Entry 9QBJ (electron microscopy, 3.20 A resolution); this record covers chains D and J of the 8 polymer chains in the assembly.

Chain D:
Molecule: Nanobody ALFA-H6
From: Vicugna pacos
Notes: antibody fragment or engineered binder
Chain sequence (133 residues; each row starts with the number of its first residue):
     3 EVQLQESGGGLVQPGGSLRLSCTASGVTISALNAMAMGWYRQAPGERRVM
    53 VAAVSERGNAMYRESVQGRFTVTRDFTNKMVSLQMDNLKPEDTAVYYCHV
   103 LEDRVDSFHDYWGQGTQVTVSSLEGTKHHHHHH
Unresolved in the structure: 3
Disulfides: Cys24-Cys100

Chain J:
Molecule: Maltose/maltodextrin-binding periplasmic protein, Immunoglobulin G-binding protein A, Immunoglobulin G-binding protein G
From: Escherichia coli
UniProt: chimeric construct of P0AEY0, P02976, P99134, P19909: residues 10-367 from P0AEY0 (MALE_ECO57) positions 27-384 (UniProt number = residue number + 17); residues 385-411 from P02976 positions 295-321 (UniProt number = residue number - 90); residues 427-475 from P99134 positions 103-151 (UniProt number = residue number - 324); residues 487-544 from P19909 positions 440-497 (UniProt number = residue number - 47)
Chain sequence (544 residues; numbered 1 to 544; the number before each row is that of its first residue):
     1 MHHHHHHGSKIEEGKLVIWINGDKGYNGLAEVGKKFEKDTGIKVTVEHPD
    51 KLEEKFPQVAATGDGPDIIFWAHDRFGGYAQSGLLAEITPDKAFQDKLYP
   101 FTWDAVRYNGKLIAYPIAVEALSLIYNKDLLPNPPKTWEEIPALDKELKA
   151 KGKSALMFNLQEPYFTWPLIAADGGYAFKYENGKYDIKDVGVDNAGAKAG
   201 LTFLVDLIKNKHMNADTDYSIAEAAFNKGETAMTINGPWAWSNIDTSKVN
   251 YGVTVLPTFKGQPSKPFVGVLSAGINAASPNKELAKEFLENYLLTDEGLE
   301 AVNKDKPLGAVALKSYEEELAKDPRIAATMENAQKGEIMPNIPQMSAFWY
   351 AVRTAVINAASGRQTVDQALAFAQILIMPNLTEEQRNGFIQSLKDDPSVS
   401 KEILAEAKKLNEHQAPKGGSGGAGSGDQQSAFYEILNMPNLNEAQRNGFI
   451 QSLKDDPSQSTNVLGEAKKLNESQAGGGSGGGSGGSAVTTYKLVINGKTL
   501 KGETTTKAVDAETAEKAFKQYANDNGVDGVWTYDDATKTFTVTE
Unresolved in the structure: 1-65, 84-92, 108-111, 150-155, 277-282, 417-427, 476-487, 527-529
Sequence notes: initiating methionine (1); expression tag (2-9); linker (368-384, 412-426, 476-486)

Chain D / chain J interface:
Residue-residue contacts - 21 pairs, chain D then chain J:
  Gly17(D) with Gln385(J), hydrogen bond (backbone-side chain)
  Gly18(D) with Glu384(J)
  Ser19(D) with Glu384(J); Gly388(J)
  Arg21(D) with Gln391(J); Asp395(J), salt bridge
  Ala62(D) with Asp396(J)
  Tyr64(D) with Asp396(J), hydrogen bond
  Gly70(D) with Glu402(J); Ile403(J)
  Arg71(D) with Glu406(J)
  Thr73(D) with Ser392(J), hydrogen bond; Asp395(J); Asp396(J)
  Val74(D) with Asp396(J)
  Thr75(D) with Asp395(J), hydrogen bond
  Gln86(D) with Gly388(J)
  Asp88(D) with Gly388(J); Phe389(J); Ser392(J)
  Asn89(D) with Leu410(J)
Also at the interface, not in a pair above, chain D (16 interface residues in all): Gln69, Lys129
Also at the interface, not in a pair above, chain J (14 interface residues in all): Thr382, Val399

In short:
Chain D and chain J form an interface of 16 and 14 residues respectively, with 4 hydrogen bonds and 1 salt
bridge. Polar pairs include Arg21(D)-Asp395(J), Gly17(D)-Gln385(J) and Tyr64(D)-Asp396(J).
Here chain D is Nanobody ALFA-H6 (Vicugna pacos) and chain J is Maltose/maltodextrin-binding periplasmic
protein, Immunoglobulin G-binding protein A, Immunoglobulin G-binding protein G (Escherichia coli). Entry 9QBJ
(Legobody dimer) was determined by electron microscopy.
